PDB entry 1F9M | X-ray diffraction, 1.86 A resolution | chain A

[Chain A]
Protein: Thioredoxin F
From: Spinacia oleracea
Notes: fragment: short form
Reference sequence: P09856 (TRXF_SPIOL); residues 10-121 here correspond to UniProt positions 78-189 (UniProt number = residue number + 68)
Sequence (112 residues; numbered 10 to 121; the number before each row is that of its first residue):
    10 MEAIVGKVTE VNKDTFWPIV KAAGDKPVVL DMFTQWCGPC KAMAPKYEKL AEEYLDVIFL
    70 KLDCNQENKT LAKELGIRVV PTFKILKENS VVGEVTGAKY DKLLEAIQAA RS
UniProt features mapped onto this chain:
  - active site (Nucleophile): Cys46, Cys49
  - site: Asp40 (Deprotonates C-terminal active site Cys), Gly47 (Contributes to redox potential value), Pro48 (Contributes to redox potential value)
Disulfides: Cys46-Cys49

[Overview]
From UniProt: active-site residues Cys46 and Cys49.
Chain A is Thioredoxin F (Spinacia oleracea); the structure, Crystal structure of thioredoxin F from spinach
chloroplast (short form), was determined by X-ray diffraction (same publication as 1FAA, 1FB0 and 1FB6).
